PDB entry 4WM7 | X-ray diffraction, 2.32 A resolution | chains A and D of the 4 polymer chains in the assembly

# Chain A
Molecule: VP1
Source organism: Enterovirus D68
Reference sequence: Q9YLJ3 (Q9YLJ3_9ENTO); residues 1-297 here correspond to UniProt positions 13-309 (UniProt number = residue number + 12)
Sequence (297 residues; each row starts with the number of its first residue):
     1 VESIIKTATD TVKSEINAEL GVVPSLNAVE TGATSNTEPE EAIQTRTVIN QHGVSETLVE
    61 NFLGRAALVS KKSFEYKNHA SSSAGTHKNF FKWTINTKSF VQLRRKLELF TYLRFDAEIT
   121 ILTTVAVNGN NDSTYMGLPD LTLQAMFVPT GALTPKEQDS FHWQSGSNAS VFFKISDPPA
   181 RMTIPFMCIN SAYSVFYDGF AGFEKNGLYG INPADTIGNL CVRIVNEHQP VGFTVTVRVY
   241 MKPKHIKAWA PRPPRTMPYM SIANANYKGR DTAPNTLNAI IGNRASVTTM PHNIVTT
Disordered / not traced: 81-86, 129-134, 212-215, 297
Small-molecule neighbours: win63843 (W11; 3-{3,5-dimethyl-4-[3-(3-methyl-isoxazol-5-yl)-propoxy]-phenyl}-5-trifluoromethyl-[1,2,4]oxadiazole): Val69, Trp93, Ile95, Thr97, Phe115, Ile119, Ile121, Ala145, Met146, Phe147, Ala169, Ser170, Val171, Met182, Ile184, Met187, Tyr193, Ile217, Leu220, Val239, Met241
From the paper describing this entry:
  - conformationally variable residues (order/disorder transition): Asn212 to Asp215

# Chain D
Molecule: VP4
Source organism: Enterovirus D68
Reference sequence: Q8QWD4 (Q8QWD4_9ENTO); residues 1-68 here correspond to UniProt positions 2-69 (UniProt number = residue number + 1)
Sequence (68 residues; row label = number of the first residue in the row):
     1 GAQVTRQQTG THENANIATN GSHITYNQIN FYKDSYAASA SKQDFSQDPS KFTEPVVEGL
    61 KAGAPVLK
Disordered / not traced: 1-28, 60-61, 68

# Chain A / chain D interface
Contacting residue pairs (42; chain A residue first):
  Val1(A) - Asp48(D)
  Val1(A) - Ser50(D)
  Glu2(A) - Gln47(D)
  Glu2(A) - Asp48(D)
  Ser3(A) - Phe45(D)
  Ser3(A) - Ser46(D)
  Ser3(A) - Gln47(D)  hydrogen bond (backbone-backbone)
  Ile4(A) - Phe45(D)
  Ile4(A) - Ser46(D)
  Ile5(A) - Phe45(D)  hydrogen bond (backbone-backbone)
  Ile5(A) - Gln47(D)
  Lys6(A) - Phe45(D)
  Gly21(A) - Ala64(D)
  Gly21(A) - Pro65(D)
  Val22(A) - Gly63(D)
  Val23(A) - Gly63(D)  hydrogen bond (backbone-backbone)
  Pro24(A) - Gly63(D)
  Asn27(A) - Val66(D)
  Ala28(A) - Val66(D)  hydrophobic
  Ala28(A) - Leu67(D)  hydrophobic
  Thr31(A) - Val56(D)
  Ala33(A) - Thr53(D)
  Ala33(A) - Val56(D)  hydrophobic
  Thr34(A) - Thr53(D)  hydrogen bond (backbone-backbone)
  Ser55(A) - Phe45(D)
  Leu58(A) - Lys42(D)
  Leu58(A) - Asp44(D)
  Leu58(A) - Phe45(D)  hydrophobic
  Glu60(A) - Ala40(D)
  Glu60(A) - Ser41(D)  hydrogen bond (side chain-backbone)
  Glu60(A) - Lys42(D)
  Asp116(A) - Tyr36(D)
  Thr183(A) - Tyr36(D)
  Pro185(A) - Tyr36(D)  hydrophobic
  Lys244(A) - Tyr36(D)
  Lys244(A) - Ala37(D)  hydrogen bond (side chain-backbone)
  Lys244(A) - Ala38(D)  hydrogen bond (side chain-backbone)
  His245(A) - Tyr36(D)  hydrogen bond (side chain-backbone)
  His245(A) - Ala38(D)  hydrogen bond (side chain-backbone)
  His245(A) - Ser39(D)
  His245(A) - Ser41(D)  hydrogen bond
  Pro251(A) - Phe52(D)
Interface residues without a listed pair, chain A (29 interface residues in all): Gly32, Asn36, Glu41, Val54, Ile184
Interface residues without a listed pair, chain D (25 interface residues in all): Ser35, Glu54, Pro55, Ala62

# In short
29 residues of chain A face 25 of chain D across their interface, with 10 hydrogen bonds. Among the polar
pairs are Glu60(A)-Ser41(D), Lys244(A)-Ala37(D) and Lys244(A)-Ala38(D). Ligands of chain A: win63843. From the
paper: conformational variability at Asn212(A).
Here chain A is VP1 and chain D is VP4, both from Enterovirus D68. Entry 4WM7 (Crystal Structure of Human
Enterovirus D68 in Complex with Pleconaril) was determined by X-ray diffraction, deposited together with 4WM8.
